6ZZT - chains A and D of the 4 polymer chains in the assembly; structure by X-ray diffraction, 2.60 A resolution.

Chain A (and D):
Molecule: Borneol dehydrogenase
Organism: Salvia rosmarinus
Notes: chain D of this document is another copy of the same molecule, construct and numbering; everything in this record applies to it too
Chain sequence (290 residues; each row starts with the number of its first residue; numbers below 1 keep their minus sign (Met-20 is residue -20)):
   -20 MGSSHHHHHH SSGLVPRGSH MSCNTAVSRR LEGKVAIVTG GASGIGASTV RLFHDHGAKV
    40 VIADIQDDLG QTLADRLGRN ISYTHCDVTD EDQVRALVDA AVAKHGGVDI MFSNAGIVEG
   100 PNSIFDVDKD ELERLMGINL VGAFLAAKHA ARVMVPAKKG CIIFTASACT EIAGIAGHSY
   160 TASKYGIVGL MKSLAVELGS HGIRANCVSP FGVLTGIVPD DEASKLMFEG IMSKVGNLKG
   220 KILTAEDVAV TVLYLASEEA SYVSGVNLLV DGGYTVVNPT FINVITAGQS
Not modelled in the structure: -20 to 7, 194-205, 267-269 (chain D: -20 to 7, 197-203, 267-269)
What the authors report for this chain:
  - binding site for the ligand NAD: Val97, Gly191, Ile196
  - catalytic residues: Ser146, Tyr159, Lys163
  - catalytic residues: Tyr159, Lys163 (by similarity / conservation)
  - mutagenesis - S146A, Y159A: abolished catalytic activity
  - specificity-determining residues: Val97, Gly99, Gly191
  - mutagenesis - G191F: decreased catalytic activity on exo-1 a

Interface between chain A and chain D:
Pairs across the interface - 69 pairs, chain A then chain D:
  Arg9(A) with Arg9(D)
  Lys171(A) with Val255(D)
  Ala174(A) with Asn216(D), hydrogen bond (backbone-side chain)
  Val175(A) with Asn216(D); Val255(D), hydrophobic; Val256(D), hydrophobic
  Gly178(A) with Asn216(D); Leu217(D); Lys218(D), hydrogen bond (backbone-backbone)
  Ser179(A) with Asn216(D); Lys218(D)
  Gly181(A) with Leu217(D); Lys218(D)
  Ile182(A) with Leu217(D)
  Arg183(A) with Leu217(D); Lys220(D)
  Gly215(A) with Tyr241(D)
  Asn216(A) with Ala174(D), hydrogen bond (side chain-backbone); Val175(D); Gly178(D); Ser179(D)
  Leu217(A) with Gly178(D); Gly181(D); Ile182(D); Arg183(D); Ser240(D); Tyr241(D)
  Lys218(A) with Gly178(D), hydrogen bond (backbone-backbone); Ser179(D); Gly181(D)
  Lys220(A) with Gly181(D); Tyr241(D)
  Leu222(A) with Tyr241(D), hydrophobic
  Val229(A) with Glu238(D)
  Thr230(A) with Tyr233(D), hydrogen bond
  Tyr233(A) with Thr230(D), hydrogen bond; Tyr233(D), hydrophobic; Leu247(D)
  Glu238(A) with Val229(D)
  Ser240(A) with Leu217(D); Lys220(D), hydrogen bond (backbone-side chain); Asp226(D)
  Tyr241(A) with Leu193(D); Gly215(D); Leu217(D), hydrophobic; Lys220(D); Leu222(D), hydrophobic; Val249(D); Asp250(D), hydrogen bond (backbone-backbone); Gly251(D), hydrogen bond (backbone-backbone)
  Val242(A) with Leu248(D)
  Ser243(A) with Asp250(D); Gly251(D); Gly252(D), hydrogen bond (backbone-backbone)
  Val245(A) with Leu247(D), hydrophobic; Leu248(D)
  Leu247(A) with Tyr233(D); Val245(D), hydrophobic
  Leu248(A) with Val245(D)
  Val249(A) with Tyr241(D)
  Asp250(A) with Tyr241(D), hydrogen bond (backbone-backbone); Ser243(D)
  Gly251(A) with Tyr241(D), hydrogen bond (backbone-backbone); Ser243(D)
  Gly252(A) with Ser243(D), hydrogen bond (backbone-backbone)
  Val255(A) with Lys171(D); Val175(D), hydrophobic; Gly244(D)
  Val256(A) with Val175(D), hydrophobic
Interface residues without a listed pair, chain A (34 interface residues in all): Ile221, Gly244
Interface residues without a listed pair, chain D (36 interface residues in all): Ile221, Val242

In short:
34 residues of chain A and 36 residues of chain D are in contact; the contacts include 13 hydrogen bonds.
Polar pairs include Ala174(A)-Asn216(D), Thr230(A)-Tyr233(D) and Ser240(A)-Lys220(D). The paper reports
catalytic residues Ser146(A), Tyr159(A) and Lys163(A); S146A and Y159A of chain A abolish catalytic activity.
Both chains are Borneol dehydrogenase (Salvia rosmarinus). Entry 6ZZT (Structure of the borneol dehydrogenases
of Salvia rosmarinus (high salt condition)) was determined by X-ray diffraction (same publication as 6ZYZ and
6ZZ0).
